1RHM - chains B and D of the 4 polymer chains in the assembly; structure by X-ray diffraction, 2.50 A resolution.

# Chain B
Molecule: Casp-3
Source organism: Homo sapiens
Notes: EC 3.4.22.-; fragment: p12 subunit
Reference sequence: P42574 (CASP3_HUMAN); the construct has insertions or renumbered stretches relative to UniProt, so the offset changes along the chain: 310-379 = UniProt 176-245; 382-390 = UniProt 258-266; 392-402 = UniProt 267-277
Chain sequence (102 residues; numbered 310 to 402 plus 10 insertion-coded residues; 1 number in that range is skipped by the numbering (no residue carries it; nothing is unmodelled there); the number before each row is that of its first residue; a row labelled like 381A-381I holds insertion residues (381A, then the next letters in order)):
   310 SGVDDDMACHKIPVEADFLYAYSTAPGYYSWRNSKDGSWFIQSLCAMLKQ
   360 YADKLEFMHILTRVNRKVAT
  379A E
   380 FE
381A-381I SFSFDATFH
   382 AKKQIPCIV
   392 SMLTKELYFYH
Disordered / not traced: 310-319, 402
Differences from the reference sequence: variant Glu324 (Asp190 in P42574)
Ligand contacts: NA4 (4-[5-(2-carboxy-1-formyl-ethylcarbamoyl)-pyridin-3-yl]-benzoic acid): Tyr338, Ser339, Trp340, Arg341, Ser381C, Phe381H

# Chain D
Molecule: Casp-3
Source organism: Homo sapiens
Notes: EC 3.4.22.-; fragment: p12 subunit
Reference sequence: P42574 (CASP3_HUMAN); the construct has insertions or renumbered stretches relative to UniProt, so the offset changes along the chain: 810-879 = UniProt 176-245; 882-890 = UniProt 258-266; 892-902 = UniProt 267-277
Chain sequence (102 residues; each row starts with the number of its first residue; note: 1 number in that range is skipped by the numbering (no residue carries it; nothing is unmodelled there); a row labelled like 881A-881I holds insertion residues (881A, then the next letters in order)):
   810 SGVDDDMACHKIPVEADFLYAYSTAPGYYSWRNSKDGSWFIQSLCAMLKQ
   860 YADKLEFMHILTRVNRKVAT
  879A E
   880 FE
881A-881I SFSFDATFH
   882 AKKQIPCIV
   892 SMLTKELYFYH
Disordered / not traced: 810-819, 902
Differences from the reference sequence: variant Glu824 (Asp190 in P42574)
Ligand contacts: NA4 (4-[5-(2-carboxy-1-formyl-ethylcarbamoyl)-pyridin-3-yl]-benzoic acid): Tyr838, Ser839, Trp840, Arg841, Ser881C, Phe881H

# Interface between chain B and chain D
Residue-residue contacts - 53 pairs, chain B then chain D:
  Lys320(B) - Ala878(D)
  Lys320(B) - Glu881(D)
  Lys320(B) - Ala882(D)  hydrogen bond (side chain-backbone)
  Lys320(B) - Lys884(D)  hydrogen bond (backbone-side chain)
  Pro322(B) - Ala878(D)
  Pro322(B) - Lys884(D)
  Pro322(B) - Gln885(D)
  Pro322(B) - Ile886(D)  hydrophobic
  Glu324(B) - Tyr837(D)  hydrogen bond
  Glu324(B) - Ile886(D)
  Ala325(B) - Ile886(D)  hydrophobic
  Pro335(B) - Met893(D)
  Tyr337(B) - Glu824(D)  hydrogen bond
  Glu365(B) - His868(D)  salt bridge
  His368(B) - Glu865(D)  salt bridge
  His368(B) - His868(D)
  His368(B) - Glu897(D)  salt bridge
  Thr371(B) - Leu894(D)
  Thr371(B) - Thr895(D)
  Thr371(B) - Lys896(D)
  Asn374(B) - Met893(D)
  Asn374(B) - Leu894(D)  hydrogen bond (side chain-backbone)
  Arg375(B) - Thr895(D)  hydrogen bond (side chain-backbone)
  Arg375(B) - Lys896(D)
  Ala378(B) - Lys820(D)
  Ala378(B) - Pro822(D)
  Ala382(B) - Lys820(D)  hydrogen bond (backbone-side chain)
  Lys384(B) - Lys820(D)  hydrogen bond (side chain-backbone)
  Lys384(B) - Pro822(D)
  Gln385(B) - Pro822(D)
  Ile386(B) - Pro822(D)  hydrophobic
  Ile386(B) - Ala825(D)  hydrophobic
  Ile386(B) - Met893(D)
  Cys388(B) - Val890(D)  hydrophobic
  Cys388(B) - Ser892(D)
  Cys388(B) - Met893(D)  hydrophobic
  Ile389(B) - Ile889(D)
  Ile389(B) - Val890(D)
  Ile389(B) - Ser892(D)  hydrogen bond (backbone-backbone)
  Val390(B) - Ile889(D)
  Ser392(B) - Asn874(D)
  Ser392(B) - Cys888(D)
  Ser392(B) - Ile889(D)  hydrogen bond (backbone-backbone)
  Met393(B) - Ala834(D)  hydrophobic
  Met393(B) - Asn874(D)
  Met393(B) - Ile886(D)
  Met393(B) - Pro887(D)
  Met393(B) - Cys888(D)  hydrophobic
  Leu394(B) - Asn874(D)  hydrogen bond (backbone-side chain)
  Thr395(B) - Thr871(D)
  Thr395(B) - Arg875(D)  hydrogen bond (backbone-side chain)
  Lys396(B) - Thr871(D)
  Glu397(B) - His868(D)  salt bridge
Interface residues without a listed pair, chain B (34 interface residues in all): Ile321, Val323, Ala334, Met367, Arg372, Thr379, Glu381, Pro387, Tyr399
Interface residues without a listed pair, chain D (31 interface residues in all): Ile821, Pro835, Met867, Tyr899

# Summary
34 residues of chain B and 31 residues of chain D are in contact; the contacts include 12 hydrogen bonds and 4
salt bridges. Polar pairs include Glu365(B)-His868(D), His368(B)-Glu865(D) and His368(B)-Glu897(D). Chain B
binds compound NA4. Bound to chain D: compound NA4.
Both chains are Casp-3 (Homo sapiens). Entry 1RHM (Crystal structure of the complex of caspase-3 with a
nicotinic acid aldehyde inhibitor) was determined by X-ray diffraction (same publication as 1RE1, 1RHJ, 1RHK,
1RHQ, 1RHR and 1RHU).
